6RDG - chains P and U of the 20 polymer chains in the assembly; structure by electron microscopy, 2.90 A resolution.

== Chain P ==
Protein: Mitochondrial ATP synthase subunit OSCP
Source organism: Polytomella sp. Pringsheim 198.80
UniProtKB: D8V7I1 (D8V7I1_9CHLO); residue numbers follow UniProt; this construct covers 1-229
Chain sequence (229 residues; each row starts with the number of its first residue):
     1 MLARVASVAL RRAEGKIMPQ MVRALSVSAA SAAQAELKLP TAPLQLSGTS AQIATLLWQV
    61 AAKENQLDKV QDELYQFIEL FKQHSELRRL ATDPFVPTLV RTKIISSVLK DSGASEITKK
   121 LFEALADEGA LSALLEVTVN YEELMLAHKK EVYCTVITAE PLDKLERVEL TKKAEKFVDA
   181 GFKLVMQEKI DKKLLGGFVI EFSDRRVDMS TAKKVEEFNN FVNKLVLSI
Unresolved in the structure: 1-36, 150-229

== Chain U ==
Protein: ATP synthase subunit alpha
Source organism: Polytomella sp. Pringsheim 198.80
UniProtKB: A0ZW40 (A0ZW40_9CHLO); residue numbers follow UniProt; this construct covers 1-562
Chain sequence (562 residues; row label = number of the first residue in the row):
     1 MRSPAAFVAR SGLFKASLGQ SNWAQKAEQM MASVTRTFAA DAKALDELRK PKFSSKYLIQ
    61 HVSQKLIPAV KEWEKSYQPP VIHLGRVLSV GDGIARVYGL KSVQAGELVC FDSGVKGMAL
   121 NLQADHVGVV VFGNDSVIHQ GDLVYRTGQI VNVPIGPGTL GRVTDGLGQP IDGKGPLTNV
   181 RSSLVEVKAP GIIARQSVRE PLFTGVKAVD ALVPIGRGQR ELIIGDRQTG KTAVAIDAII
   241 HQKNCNEQVP KAQRVYCVYV AVGQKRSTVA QLVKLFTQTG AMRYTIMVSA TASDAAPLQF
   301 LAPYSGCAMA EYFRDTGKHG LIIYDDLSKQ SVAYRQMSLL LRRPPGREAF PGDVFYLHSR
   361 LLERAAKLSK ELGGGSLTAF PVIETQAGDV SAYIATNVIS ITDGQIFLET ELFYKGIRPA
   421 LNVGLSVSRV GSAAQFPGMK QVAGTLKLEL AQYREVAAFA QFGSDLDAAT QYVLERGARL
   481 TEMLKQKQFA PIPIERQTVA VYAATKGFLD KVRVQDIVAA EEAVISQVNP AVFKILKANG
   541 KITPALDAHL KAELRKVKLP GA
Unresolved in the structure: 1-39
Construct notes: conflict Arg266 (Lys in A0ZW40)
Bound ions: Mg2+: Thr232 (together with ATP)
Ligand contacts:
  - ADP (adenosine-5'-diphosphate): Val427, Ser428, Arg429
  - ATP (adenosine-5'-triphosphate): Asp226, Arg227, Gln228, Thr229, Gly230, Lys231, Thr232, Ala233, Glu384, Phe413, Arg418, Pro419, Gln486, Lys487, Gln488

== Interface between chain P and chain U ==
Pairs across the interface (65; chain P residue first):
  Lys69(P) with Tyr57(U)
  Asp72(P) with Phe53(U)
  Glu73(P) with Tyr57(U), hydrogen bond; Leu58(U)
  Tyr75(P) with Leu48(U), hydrophobic; Lys52(U); Phe53(U), hydrophobic
  Gln76(P) with Phe53(U); Ser55(U); Lys56(U); Tyr57(U), hydrogen bond (side chain-backbone); Leu58(U), hydrogen bond (side chain-backbone); Ile59(U), hydrogen bond (side chain-backbone)
  Phe77(P) with Leu58(U), hydrophobic
  Ile78(P) with Leu48(U), hydrophobic
  Glu79(P) with Ile59(U)
  Leu80(P) with Ile59(U), hydrophobic; Val62(U), hydrophobic
  Lys82(P) with Arg49(U), hydrogen bond (side chain-backbone)
  Gln83(P) with Ile59(U); Ser63(U), hydrogen bond
  His84(P) with Ser63(U), hydrogen bond; Leu66(U)
  Glu86(P) with Val70(U)
  Leu87(P) with Leu66(U), hydrophobic
  Arg89(P) with Tyr77(U); Gln78(U), hydrogen bond (side chain-backbone); Pro79(U); Pro80(U)
  Leu90(P) with Tyr77(U)
  Asp93(P) with Tyr98(U)
  Pro94(P) with Leu88(U), hydrophobic; Tyr98(U)
  Phe95(P) with Gln78(U); Arg86(U); Val87(U); Leu88(U), hydrophobic; Tyr98(U), hydrophobic
  Val96(P) with Tyr77(U), hydrophobic
  Val100(P) with Trp73(U), hydrophobic; Ser76(U)
  Lys103(P) with Trp73(U)
  Ile104(P) with Leu66(U), hydrophobic; Ala69(U); Trp73(U); Tyr77(U)
  Val108(P) with His61(U); Val62(U), hydrophobic; Lys65(U); Leu66(U), hydrophobic; Ala69(U), hydrophobic
  Lys110(P) with Lys65(U)
  Ser112(P) with His61(U)
  Gly113(P) with Tyr57(U)
  Ala114(P) with Tyr57(U), hydrophobic; Leu58(U), hydrophobic
  Leu135(P) with Leu45(U); Leu48(U)
  Glu136(P) with Leu45(U)
  Thr138(P) with Leu48(U)
  Val139(P) with Ala40(U); Leu45(U), hydrophobic; Leu48(U), hydrophobic
  Glu142(P) with Leu48(U); Lys52(U), salt bridge
Also at the interface, not in a pair above, chain P (39 interface residues in all): Thr92, Pro97, Leu99, Ser107, Leu109, Asn140
Also at the interface, not in a pair above, chain U (32 interface residues in all): Pro51, Ile67, Gln140, Gly141

== Summary ==
The interface between chain P and chain U involves 39 residues on one side and 32 on the other; the contacts
include 8 hydrogen bonds and 1 salt bridge. Polar pairs include Glu142(P)-Lys52(U), Glu73(P)-Tyr57(U) and
Gln76(P)-Tyr57(U). Ligands of chain U: ATP and ADP.
Here chain P is Mitochondrial ATP synthase subunit OSCP and chain U is ATP synthase subunit alpha, both from
Polytomella sp. Pringsheim 198.80. Entry 6RDG (CryoEM structure of Polytomella F-ATP synthase, Primary rotary
state 3, focussed refinement of F1 head and ...) was determined by electron microscopy, deposited together
with 6RD4, 6RD5, 6RD6, 6RD7, 6RD8, 6RD9 and 46 further entries.
